Entry 4CBJ (X-ray diffraction, 2.80 A resolution); this record covers chains D and E of the 13 polymer chains in the assembly.

== Chain D (and E) ==
Protein: ATP synthase subunit C
Source organism: Bacillus pseudofirmus OF4
Notes: chain E of this document is another copy of the same molecule, construct and numbering; everything in this record applies to it too
UniProtKB: P22483 (ATPL_BACPE); numbering as in UniProt (aligned over 1-69)
Sequence (69 residues; each row starts with the number of its first residue):
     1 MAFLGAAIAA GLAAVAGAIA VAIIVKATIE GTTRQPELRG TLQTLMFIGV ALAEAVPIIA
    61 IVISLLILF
Differences from the reference sequence: conflict Ala51 (Pro in P22483)
Ligand contacts:
  - dodecyl 2-(trimethylammonio)ethyl phosphate (DPV), molecule 1: Val15, Ile19, Ile23
  - dodecyl 2-(trimethylammonio)ethyl phosphate (DPV), molecule 2: Val15, Ile19, Ile23, Lys26
  - tris(hydroxyethyl)aminomethane (TAM): Arg34, Gln35, Pro36, Glu37

== Chain D / chain E interface ==
Residue-residue contacts - 62 pairs, chain D then chain E:
  Met1(D) with Phe3(E); Leu4(E), hydrophobic
  Ala2(D) with Phe3(E), hydrophobic
  Leu4(D) with Leu4(E), hydrophobic
  Gly5(D) with Phe3(E); Ala7(E)
  Ile8(D) with Ala7(E), hydrophobic; Ile8(E)
  Ala9(D) with Ala7(E), hydrophobic
  Leu12(D) with Gly11(E); Leu12(E), hydrophobic; Val15(E)
  Ala16(D) with Ala14(E); Val15(E); Ala18(E)
  Ala20(D) with Ala18(E); Ala22(E)
  Ile23(D) with Ala22(E); Lys26(E)
  Ile24(D) with Ala22(E), hydrophobic; Val25(E), hydrophobic; Ile29(E)
  Ala27(D) with Lys26(E); Ile29(E)
  Thr28(D) with Ile29(E)
  Gly31(D) with Thr33(E)
  Arg34(D) with Thr33(E)
  Gln35(D) with Thr33(E)
  Leu38(D) with Thr32(E); Thr33(E); Pro36(E), hydrophobic
  Leu42(D) with Ile29(E); Thr33(E)
  Leu45(D) with Val25(E); Thr28(E); Ile29(E), hydrophobic; Thr32(E); Gln43(E); Met46(E), hydrophobic
  Ile48(D) with Met46(E), hydrophobic; Phe47(E), hydrophobic
  Gly49(D) with Val21(E); Val25(E)
  Leu52(D) with Glu54(E)
  Ala53(D) with Ala18(E); Val21(E), hydrophobic
  Val56(D) with Ala13(E); Ala14(E), hydrophobic; Glu54(E); Ile58(E), hydrophobic; Ile61(E), hydrophobic
  Pro57(D) with Ala14(E), hydrophobic; Ala18(E), hydrophobic
  Ile59(D) with Ile61(E), hydrophobic
  Ala60(D) with Ala10(E); Ala14(E), hydrophobic
  Ile63(D) with Ala10(E), hydrophobic; Ser64(E); Leu65(E), hydrophobic
  Leu66(D) with Phe69(E), hydrophobic
  Ile67(D) with Phe3(E), hydrophobic; Leu68(E), hydrophobic
Also at the interface, not in a pair above, chain D (33 interface residues in all): Ala13, Gly17, Thr41
Also at the interface, not in a pair above, chain E (36 interface residues in all): Met1, Ala6, Ile19, Arg34, Arg39, Val50

== Summary ==
33 residues of chain D and 36 residues of chain E are in contact. Ligands of chain D: dodecyl
2-(trimethylammonio)ethyl phosphate and tris(hydroxyethyl)aminomethane.
Both chains are ATP synthase subunit C (Bacillus pseudofirmus OF4). Entry 4CBJ (The c-ring ion binding site of
the ATP synthase from Bacillus pseudofirmus OF4 is adapted to ...) was determined by X-ray diffraction,
deposited together with 4CBK.
